PDB entry 6KVL | X-ray diffraction, 2.00 A resolution | chain A

# Chain A
Protein: UDP-glycosyltransferase 76G1
Organism: Stevia rebaudiana
Notes: EC 2.4.1.-
UniProtKB: Q6VAB4 (U76G1_STERE); residues 2-459 here correspond to UniProt positions 1-458 (UniProt number = residue number - 1)
Sequence (461 residues; numbered 1 to 461; the number before each row is that of its first residue):
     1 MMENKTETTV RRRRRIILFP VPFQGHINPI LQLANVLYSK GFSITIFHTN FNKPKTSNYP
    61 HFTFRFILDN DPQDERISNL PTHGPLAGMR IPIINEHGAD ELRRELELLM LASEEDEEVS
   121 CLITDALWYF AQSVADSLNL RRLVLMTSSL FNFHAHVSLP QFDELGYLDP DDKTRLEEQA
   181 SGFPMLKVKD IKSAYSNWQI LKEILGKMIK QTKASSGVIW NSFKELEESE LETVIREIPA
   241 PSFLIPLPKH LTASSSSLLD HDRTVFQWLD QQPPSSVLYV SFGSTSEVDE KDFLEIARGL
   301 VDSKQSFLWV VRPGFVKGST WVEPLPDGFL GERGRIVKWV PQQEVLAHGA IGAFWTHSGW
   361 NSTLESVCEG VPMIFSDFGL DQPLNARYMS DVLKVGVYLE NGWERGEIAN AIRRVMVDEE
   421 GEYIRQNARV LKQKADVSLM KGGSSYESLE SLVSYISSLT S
Disordered / not traced: 1-12, 461
Sequence notes: initiating methionine (1); expression tag (460-461)
Residues lining bound ligands:
  - AUO ((8alpha,9beta,10alpha,13alpha)-13-{[beta-D-glucopyranosyl-(1->2)-[beta-D-glucopyranosyl-(1->3)]-beta-D-glucopyranosyl]oxy}kaur-16-en-18-oic acid): Phe-23, Gly-25, His-26, Pro-85, Leu-86, Gly-88, Met-89, Ile-91, Pro-92, Leu-127, Thr-147, Ser-148, His-156, Asn-197, Ile-200, Leu-201, Ile-204, Leu-205, Thr-285, Gly-359, Trp-360, Asn-361, Leu-380, Asp-381, Gln-382, Asn-385
  - UDP (uridine-5'-diphosphate): Gln-24, Gly-25, Asn-28, Tyr-279, Ser-281, Gly-283, Ser-284, Thr-285, Val-310, Trp-339, Val-340, Gln-342, Gln-343, His-357, Gly-359, Trp-360, Asn-361, Ser-362, Glu-365, Gln-382
Swiss-Prot annotation at these positions:
  - active site: His-26 (Proton acceptor), Asp-125 (Charge relay)
  - binding site (rebaudioside A): His-26, Thr-147, Ser-148, His-156, Trp-360, Asp-381, Gln-382
  - binding site (rubusoside): His-26
  - binding site (UDP): Asn-28, Ser-284, Trp-339, Val-340, His-357 to Glu-365
Reported in the primary citation:
  - binding site for AUO: His-26, Leu-86, Gly-88, Met-89, Ile-91, Pro-92, Leu-127, Thr-147, Ser-148, His-156, Ile-200, Leu-201, Ile-204, Leu-205, Thr-285, Leu-380
  - mutagenesis - L86V, I200L: increased catalytic activity on seven tested substrates
  - mutagenesis - L127V, T147A, T147S, S148A, S148N, I204L, L380W: decreased catalytic activity
  - mutagenesis - L201V, L380I: increased catalytic activity on RebA
  - mutagenesis - L201V: increased catalytic activity
  - mutagenesis - I204V, T285S: increased catalytic activity on RebD
  - mutagenesis - I204V: increased catalytic activity on Sb
  - mutagenesis - G88F, I200F, L205F: increased catalytic activity on isoorientin
  - mutagenesis - G88F, L205F: decreased catalytic activity on steviolbioside
  - specificity-determining residues: Gly-88, Ser-148, Leu-205
  - catalytic residues: His-26
  - mutagenesis - H156A, H156Y: decreased catalytic activity on Sb
  - mutagenesis - S148Q: abolished catalytic activity on Sb
  - mutagenesis - T147N: abolished catalytic activity
  - mutagenesis - T285S: decreased catalytic activity on RebA
  - mutagenesis - L127F: increased catalytic activity on Sb, stevioside, and RebD
  - conformationally variable residues (order/disorder transition): Asp-71 to Asp-74, Gly-166 to Leu-176
  - mutagenesis - H156A, H156Y: decreased catalytic activity on Sm
  - mutagenesis - T285A: decreased catalytic activity on all tested substrates

# Overview
Chain A binds UDP and compound AUO. UniProt lists active-site residues His-26 and Asp-125, 7 rebaudioside
A-binding residues, rubusoside-binding residue His-26 and 13 UDP-binding residues. The paper reports the
catalytic residue His-26; L127V, T147A and T147S, among others, reduce catalytic activity; 22 substitutions
were tested in all.
Chain A is UDP-glycosyltransferase 76G1 (Stevia rebaudiana); the structure, Crystal structure of
UDP-RebB-SrUGT76G1, was determined by X-ray diffraction, deposited together with 6KVI, 6KVJ and 6KVK.
